Entry 2QM6 (X-ray diffraction, 1.60 A resolution); this record covers chains C and D of the 4 polymer chains in the assembly.

[Chain C]
Name: Gamma-glutamyltranspeptidase
From: Helicobacter pylori
Notes: EC 2.3.2.2
UniProtKB: O25743 (O25743_HELPY); residues 25-379 here = UniProt positions 25-379
Chain sequence (377 residues; each row starts with the number of its first residue):
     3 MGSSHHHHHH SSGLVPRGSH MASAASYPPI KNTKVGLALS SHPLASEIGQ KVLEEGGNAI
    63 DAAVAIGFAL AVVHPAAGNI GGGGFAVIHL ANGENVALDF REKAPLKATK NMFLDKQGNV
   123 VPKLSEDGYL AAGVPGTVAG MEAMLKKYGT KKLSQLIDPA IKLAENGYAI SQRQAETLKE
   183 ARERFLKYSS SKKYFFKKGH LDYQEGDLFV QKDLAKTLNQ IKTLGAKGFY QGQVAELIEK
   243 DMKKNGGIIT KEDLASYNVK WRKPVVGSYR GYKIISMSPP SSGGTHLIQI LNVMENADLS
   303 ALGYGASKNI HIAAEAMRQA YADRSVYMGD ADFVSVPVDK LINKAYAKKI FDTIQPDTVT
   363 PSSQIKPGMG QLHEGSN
Not modelled in the structure: 3-31
Differences from the reference sequence: expression tag (3-24)

[Chain D]
Name: Gamma-glutamyltranspeptidase
From: Helicobacter pylori
Notes: EC 2.3.2.2
UniProtKB: O25743 (O25743_HELPY); residue numbers follow UniProt; this construct covers 380-567
Chain sequence (188 residues; row label = number of the first residue in the row):
   380 TTHYSVADRW GNAVSVTYTI NASYGSAASI DGAGFLLNNE MDDFSIKPGN PNLYGLVGGD
   440 ANAIEANKRP LSSMSPTIVL KNNKVFLVVG SPGGSRIITT VLQVISNVID YNMNISEAVS
   500 APRFHMQWLP DELRIEKFGM PADVKDNLTK MGYQIVTKPV MGDVNAIQVL PKTKGSVFYG
   560 STDPRKEF
Not modelled in the structure: 566-567
Ligand contacts: glutamic acid (GLU): Thr380, Thr398, Asn400, Glu419, Asp422, Tyr433, Ser451, Ser452, Met453, Pro471, Gly472, Gly473, Ile476

[Interface between chain C and chain D]
Contacting residue pairs (331):
  Ile32(C) - Phe557(D)
  Ile32(C) - Tyr558(D)
  Ile32(C) - Gly559(D)  hydrogen bond (backbone-backbone)
  Lys33(C) - Val556(D)
  Lys33(C) - Phe557(D)
  Lys33(C) - Tyr558(D)
  Asn34(C) - Val556(D)
  Asn34(C) - Phe557(D)  hydrogen bond (backbone-backbone)
  Lys36(C) - Arg388(D)
  Val37(C) - Ala386(D)
  Val37(C) - Asp387(D)
  Val37(C) - Arg388(D)
  Gly38(C) - Ala386(D)
  Gly38(C) - Phe557(D)
  Leu39(C) - Ser384(D)
  Leu39(C) - Val385(D)
  Leu39(C) - Ala386(D)  hydrogen bond (backbone-backbone)
  Leu39(C) - Ile546(D)
  Leu39(C) - Phe557(D)
  Leu39(C) - Tyr558(D)
  Leu39(C) - Gly559(D)
  Ala40(C) - Ser384(D)
  Leu41(C) - Tyr383(D)
  Leu41(C) - Ser384(D)  hydrogen bond (backbone-backbone)
  Leu41(C) - Asn544(D)
  Leu41(C) - Ala545(D)
  Leu41(C) - Ile546(D)  hydrophobic
  Leu41(C) - Gly559(D)
  Leu41(C) - Ser560(D)
  Ser42(C) - Tyr383(D)
  Ser42(C) - Asn544(D)
  Ser42(C) - Thr561(D)
  Ser42(C) - Lys565(D)
  Ser43(C) - Thr381(D)
  Ser43(C) - Asp542(D)  hydrogen bond
  Ser43(C) - Asn544(D)  hydrogen bond
  Ser43(C) - Lys565(D)
  Leu55(C) - Asp387(D)
  Gly58(C) - Trp389(D)
  Gly59(C) - Trp389(D)
  Asn60(C) - Asp387(D)
  Asn60(C) - Trp389(D)
  Ala61(C) - Val385(D)  hydrophobic
  Ala61(C) - Asp387(D)  hydrogen bond (backbone-side chain)
  Ala61(C) - Val393(D)  hydrophobic
  Ile62(C) - Val393(D)  hydrophobic
  Ala64(C) - Val385(D)  hydrophobic
  Ala65(C) - Tyr383(D)  hydrogen bond (backbone-side chain)
  Ala65(C) - Val393(D)  hydrophobic
  Ile68(C) - Tyr383(D)  hydrophobic
  Gly69(C) - Tyr383(D)  hydrogen bond (backbone-side chain)
  Gly69(C) - Tyr397(D)  hydrogen bond (backbone-side chain)
  Leu72(C) - Thr381(D)
  Leu72(C) - Tyr383(D)  hydrophobic
  Leu72(C) - Tyr397(D)
  Ala73(C) - Tyr397(D)
  His76(C) - Thr381(D)
  Pro77(C) - Ile399(D)
  Pro77(C) - Tyr403(D)
  Pro77(C) - Leu415(D)
  Ala78(C) - Ile399(D)
  Ala78(C) - Ala401(D)
  Ala78(C) - Ser402(D)
  Ala78(C) - Tyr403(D)  hydrogen bond (backbone-backbone)
  Ala79(C) - Thr380(D)
  Ala79(C) - Thr381(D)
  Ala79(C) - Thr398(D)
  Ala79(C) - Ile399(D)
  Gly80(C) - Tyr397(D)
  Asn81(C) - Tyr397(D)  hydrogen bond (backbone-side chain)
  Asn81(C) - Thr398(D)  hydrogen bond (side chain-backbone)
  Asn81(C) - Ile399(D)
  Ile82(C) - Phe414(D)  hydrophobic
  Gly83(C) - Ile399(D)
  Gly83(C) - Phe414(D)
  Gly83(C) - Leu415(D)
  Gly83(C) - Asn417(D)  hydrogen bond (backbone-side chain)
  Gly84(C) - Thr398(D)
  Gly84(C) - Ile399(D)
  Gly84(C) - Asn417(D)
  Gly85(C) - Tyr397(D)
  Gly85(C) - Thr398(D)  hydrogen bond (backbone-backbone)
  Gly86(C) - Thr396(D)
  Gly86(C) - Tyr397(D)
  Gly86(C) - Met453(D)
  Phe87(C) - Ser394(D)
  Phe87(C) - Val395(D)
  Phe87(C) - Thr396(D)  hydrogen bond (backbone-backbone)
  Phe87(C) - Ser451(D)
  Phe87(C) - Met453(D)  hydrophobic
  Ala88(C) - Ser394(D)
  Ala88(C) - Val395(D)  hydrophobic
  Val89(C) - Ala392(D)
  Val89(C) - Val393(D)
  Val89(C) - Ser394(D)  hydrogen bond (backbone-backbone)
  Val89(C) - Pro455(D)
  Val89(C) - Ile457(D)
  Ile90(C) - Ala392(D)
  Ile90(C) - Ile457(D)
  His91(C) - Gly390(D)
  His91(C) - Asn391(D)
  His91(C) - Ala392(D)  hydrogen bond (backbone-backbone)
  His91(C) - Ile457(D)
  His91(C) - Leu459(D)
  His91(C) - Val464(D)
  Leu92(C) - Asn391(D)
  Ala93(C) - Trp389(D)
  Ala93(C) - Asn391(D)  hydrogen bond (backbone-side chain)
  Asp101(C) - Arg448(D)  salt bridge
  Phe102(C) - Tyr397(D)  hydrophobic
  Arg103(C) - Glu419(D)  salt bridge
  Arg103(C) - Asp422(D)  salt bridge
  Arg103(C) - Arg448(D)  hydrogen bond (backbone-side chain)
  Arg103(C) - Pro449(D)  hydrogen bond (side chain-backbone)
  Arg103(C) - Leu450(D)  hydrogen bond (side chain-backbone)
  Arg103(C) - Ser451(D)
  Arg103(C) - Met453(D)
  Glu104(C) - Thr398(D)
  Glu104(C) - Asn417(D)  hydrogen bond
  Glu104(C) - Glu419(D)
  Glu104(C) - Arg448(D)
  Glu104(C) - Pro449(D)
  Lys105(C) - Asn446(D)
  Lys105(C) - Lys447(D)
  Lys105(C) - Arg448(D)
  Ala106(C) - Met420(D)  hydrophobic
  Ala106(C) - Phe423(D)  hydrophobic
  Ala106(C) - Glu444(D)
  Ala106(C) - Asn446(D)  hydrogen bond (backbone-backbone)
  Ala106(C) - Lys447(D)  hydrogen bond (backbone-backbone)
  Pro107(C) - Met420(D)
  Pro107(C) - Ala445(D)
  Pro107(C) - Asn446(D)
  Leu108(C) - Ala445(D)
  Leu108(C) - Asn446(D)
  Ala110(C) - Ile443(D)  hydrophobic
  Ala110(C) - Ala445(D)
  Thr111(C) - Ile443(D)
  Lys112(C) - Ile443(D)
  Met114(C) - Met420(D)  hydrophobic
  Met114(C) - Ile443(D)  hydrophobic
  Phe115(C) - Met420(D)  hydrophobic
  Phe115(C) - Ile425(D)  hydrophobic
  Phe115(C) - Ile443(D)  hydrophobic
  Leu116(C) - Ile425(D)
  Leu116(C) - Lys426(D)
  Gly120(C) - Lys426(D)  hydrogen bond (backbone-side chain)
  Asn121(C) - Lys426(D)  hydrogen bond
  Val122(C) - Ile425(D)  hydrophobic
  Val122(C) - Asn429(D)
  Ser127(C) - Asn418(D)
  Ser127(C) - Asp421(D)  hydrogen bond
  Ser127(C) - Ile425(D)
  Glu128(C) - Ser405(D)
  Glu128(C) - Asn418(D)  hydrogen bond (backbone-side chain)
  Glu128(C) - Leu432(D)
  Asp129(C) - Ser405(D)
  Gly130(C) - Ser405(D)  hydrogen bond (backbone-backbone)
  Tyr131(C) - Ala407(D)  hydrophobic
  Tyr131(C) - Ser408(D)  hydrogen bond (side chain-backbone)
  Tyr131(C) - Leu416(D)  hydrophobic
  Leu132(C) - Met420(D)
  Ala133(C) - Asn417(D)
  Ala133(C) - Asn418(D)
  Ala133(C) - Glu419(D)  hydrogen bond (backbone-backbone)
  Ala133(C) - Met420(D)  hydrogen bond (backbone-backbone)
  Ala134(C) - Asn417(D)
  Ala134(C) - Met420(D)
  Gly135(C) - Asn417(D)  hydrogen bond (backbone-side chain)
  Gly135(C) - Met420(D)
  Thr139(C) - Tyr397(D)
  Met143(C) - Tyr383(D)
  Gln176(C) - Tyr403(D)
  Thr179(C) - Tyr403(D)  hydrogen bond
  Leu180(C) - Tyr403(D)  hydrogen bond (backbone-side chain)
  Ala183(C) - Tyr403(D)  hydrophobic
  Arg186(C) - Ser402(D)  hydrogen bond (side chain-backbone)
  Arg186(C) - Gly404(D)  hydrogen bond (side chain-backbone)
  Arg186(C) - Ser405(D)
  Arg186(C) - Ala406(D)
  Arg186(C) - Asn418(D)
  Phe187(C) - Tyr403(D)  hydrophobic
  Phe187(C) - Ala406(D)
  Tyr190(C) - Ser405(D)
  Tyr190(C) - Ala406(D)
  Tyr190(C) - Ala407(D)  hydrophobic
  Ser192(C) - Ser408(D)  hydrogen bond (side chain-backbone)
  Ser192(C) - Asp410(D)
  Ser193(C) - Ala406(D)  hydrogen bond (side chain-backbone)
  Ser193(C) - Ala407(D)
  Ser193(C) - Ser408(D)  hydrogen bond
  Ser193(C) - Leu415(D)
  Lys195(C) - Asp410(D)  salt bridge
  Tyr196(C) - Ser408(D)
  Tyr196(C) - Ile409(D)
  Tyr196(C) - Asp410(D)
  Tyr196(C) - Gly411(D)  hydrogen bond (side chain-backbone)
  Tyr196(C) - Ala412(D)  hydrogen bond (side chain-backbone)
  Tyr196(C) - Gly413(D)  hydrogen bond (side chain-backbone)
  Phe197(C) - Ser408(D)
  Phe197(C) - Leu415(D)  hydrophobic
  Asp215(C) - Gly411(D)
  Asp215(C) - Ala412(D)
  Asp215(C) - Gly413(D)
  Leu216(C) - Ala412(D)
  Leu216(C) - Gly413(D)
  Thr219(C) - Ala412(D)  hydrogen bond (side chain-backbone)
  Phe231(C) - Phe414(D)  hydrophobic
  Leu239(C) - Ile409(D)
  Leu239(C) - Asp410(D)
  Leu239(C) - Gly411(D)
  Ile240(C) - Ile409(D)  hydrophobic
  Ile240(C) - Phe414(D)  hydrophobic
  Asp243(C) - Ser408(D)
  Asp243(C) - Ile409(D)
  Asp243(C) - Asp410(D)  hydrogen bond (side chain-backbone)
  Met244(C) - Leu416(D)  hydrophobic
  Tyr259(C) - Arg448(D)  hydrogen bond
  Asn260(C) - Arg448(D)  hydrogen bond (backbone-side chain)
  Lys262(C) - Arg448(D)
  Arg264(C) - Arg448(D)
  Tyr271(C) - Ile488(D)  hydrophobic
  Tyr271(C) - Asp489(D)  hydrogen bond
  Arg272(C) - Asp489(D)  salt bridge
  Tyr274(C) - Val458(D)  hydrophobic
  Tyr274(C) - Leu459(D)
  Tyr274(C) - Lys460(D)
  Tyr274(C) - Phe465(D)  hydrophobic
  Tyr274(C) - Ile488(D)  hydrophobic
  Lys275(C) - Ile457(D)
  Lys275(C) - Val458(D)
  Lys275(C) - Leu459(D)  hydrogen bond (backbone-backbone)
  Ile276(C) - Ile457(D)
  Ile276(C) - Val458(D)  hydrophobic
  Ile277(C) - Thr456(D)
  Ile277(C) - Ile457(D)  hydrogen bond (backbone-backbone)
  Ile277(C) - Leu459(D)  hydrophobic
  Ser278(C) - Ser454(D)
  Ser278(C) - Pro455(D)  hydrogen bond (side chain-backbone)
  Ser278(C) - Thr456(D)  hydrogen bond
  Met279(C) - Pro455(D)
  Pro282(C) - Arg448(D)
  Pro282(C) - Pro449(D)
  Pro282(C) - Leu450(D)
  Pro282(C) - Ser451(D)  hydrogen bond (backbone-backbone)
  Ser283(C) - Ser451(D)  hydrogen bond (side chain-backbone)
  Ser283(C) - Ser452(D)
  Ser283(C) - Met453(D)  hydrogen bond (side chain-backbone)
  Ser284(C) - Leu450(D)
  Ser284(C) - Ser451(D)  hydrogen bond (backbone-backbone)
  Ser284(C) - Ser452(D)
  Ser284(C) - Ile477(D)
  Gly285(C) - Ser452(D)
  Gly285(C) - Met453(D)
  Gly285(C) - Ser454(D)
  Gly285(C) - Ile477(D)
  Leu289(C) - Thr456(D)
  Leu289(C) - Ile477(D)
  Leu289(C) - Leu481(D)  hydrophobic
  Ile292(C) - Leu481(D)  hydrophobic
  Met296(C) - Leu481(D)  hydrophobic
  Met296(C) - Ser485(D)
  Leu301(C) - Asp489(D)
  Leu301(C) - Tyr490(D)
  Ser302(C) - Asp489(D)
  Gly305(C) - Tyr490(D)
  Tyr306(C) - Asn486(D)
  Tyr306(C) - Tyr490(D)
  Tyr306(C) - Met492(D)  hydrophobic
  Tyr306(C) - Ala500(D)  hydrophobic
  Tyr306(C) - Pro501(D)  hydrogen bond (side chain-backbone)
  Gly307(C) - Val523(D)
  Ser309(C) - Asn526(D)
  Ser309(C) - Leu527(D)
  Ser309(C) - Met530(D)
  Asn311(C) - Tyr490(D)  hydrogen bond
  Ile312(C) - Phe503(D)  hydrophobic
  Ile312(C) - Leu527(D)  hydrophobic
  His313(C) - Met530(D)
  His313(C) - Tyr532(D)  hydrogen bond (backbone-side chain)
  Ala315(C) - Phe503(D)  hydrophobic
  Ala316(C) - Met505(D)
  Ala316(C) - Tyr532(D)
  Glu317(C) - Tyr532(D)  hydrogen bond
  Met319(C) - Thr478(D)
  Met319(C) - Phe503(D)  hydrophobic
  Met319(C) - Met505(D)
  Arg320(C) - Met505(D)
  Arg320(C) - Trp507(D)
  Arg320(C) - Asp510(D)  salt bridge
  Arg320(C) - Tyr532(D)
  Tyr323(C) - Ser474(D)  hydrogen bond (side chain-backbone)
  Tyr323(C) - Ile477(D)
  Tyr323(C) - Thr478(D)
  Tyr323(C) - His504(D)
  Tyr323(C) - Met505(D)
  Tyr323(C) - Gln506(D)
  Tyr323(C) - Trp507(D)
  Ala324(C) - Trp507(D)
  Arg326(C) - Leu435(D)
  Arg326(C) - Leu450(D)
  Arg326(C) - Ser451(D)  hydrogen bond (side chain-backbone)
  Arg326(C) - Ser452(D)  hydrogen bond
  Ser327(C) - Val436(D)
  Ser327(C) - Gly437(D)
  Ser327(C) - Gly438(D)
  Ser327(C) - Trp507(D)
  Val328(C) - Ala440(D)
  Met330(C) - Ala440(D)
  Met330(C) - Asn441(D)
  Met330(C) - Leu450(D)  hydrophobic
  Gly331(C) - Ala440(D)
  Gly331(C) - Leu450(D)
  Asp332(C) - Lys447(D)
  Asp332(C) - Arg448(D)  hydrogen bond (side chain-backbone)
  Phe335(C) - Glu444(D)
  Phe335(C) - Ala445(D)
  Phe335(C) - Asn446(D)
  Phe335(C) - Lys447(D)
  Val336(C) - Ala440(D)
  Val336(C) - Glu444(D)
  Val336(C) - Lys447(D)
  Asp359(C) - Met530(D)
  Thr360(C) - Met530(D)
  Val361(C) - Met530(D)  hydrogen bond (backbone-backbone)
  Val361(C) - Gly531(D)
  Val361(C) - Tyr532(D)
  Pro363(C) - Asp510(D)
  Ser364(C) - Trp507(D)  hydrogen bond (side chain-backbone)
  Ser364(C) - Asp510(D)  hydrogen bond (backbone-side chain)
  Ile367(C) - Trp507(D)
Other interface residues (no listed pair), chain C (148 interface residues in all): Thr35, Pro137, Arg175, Gln213, Lys246, Val261, Gly286, His288, Leu293, Tyr329
Other interface residues (no listed pair), chain D (117 interface residues in all): His382, Asp439, Asn462, Val480, Ile484, Leu508, Leu512, Met519, Lys551, Ser555

[Summary]
148 residues of chain C face 117 of chain D across their interface, with 68 hydrogen bonds and 6 salt bridges.
Among the polar pairs are Asp101(C)-Arg448(D), Arg103(C)-Glu419(D) and Arg103(C)-Asp422(D). Bound to chain D:
glutamic acid.
Here chain C is Gamma-glutamyltranspeptidase and chain D is Gamma-glutamyltranspeptidase, both from
Helicobacter pylori. Entry 2QM6 (Crystal Structure of Helicobacter Pylori Gamma-Glutamyltranspeptidase in
Complex with Glutamate) was determined by X-ray diffraction together with 2QMC from the same study.
